Entry 7VHE (X-ray diffraction, 1.90 A resolution); this record covers chains E and F of the 7 polymer chains in the assembly.

# Chain E (and F)
Molecule: Shiga toxin 2 B subunit
Source organism: Escherichia coli
Notes: chain F of this document is another copy of the same molecule, construct and numbering; everything in this record applies to it too
UniProtKB: Q7DJJ2 (Q7DJJ2_ECOLX); residues 1-70 here correspond to UniProt positions 20-89 (UniProt number = residue number + 19)
Sequence (70 residues; each row starts with the number of its first residue):
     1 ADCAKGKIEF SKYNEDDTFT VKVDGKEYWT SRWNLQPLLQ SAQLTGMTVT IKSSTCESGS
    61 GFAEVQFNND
Disulfides: Cys-3/Cys-56

# How chain E and chain F interact
Pairs across the interface - 37 pairs, chain E then chain F:
  Arg-32(E) / Glu-15(F)  hydrogen bond (side chain-backbone)
  Arg-32(E) / Asp-17(F)  salt bridge
  Asn-34(E) / Tyr-13(F)  hydrogen bond
  Asn-34(E) / Trp-33(F)
  Asn-34(E) / Gln-36(F)
  Leu-35(E) / Tyr-13(F)  hydrophobic
  Leu-38(E) / Tyr-13(F)  hydrophobic
  Leu-38(E) / Gln-36(F)
  Leu-38(E) / Pro-37(F)  hydrophobic
  Leu-38(E) / Gln-40(F)  hydrogen bond (backbone-side chain)
  Ser-41(E) / Gln-40(F)
  Ala-42(E) / Gln-40(F)
  Thr-45(E) / Leu-44(F)
  Met-47(E) / Gln-40(F)
  Met-47(E) / Gln-43(F)
  Met-47(E) / Leu-44(F)  hydrophobic
  Lys-52(E) / Lys-12(F)
  Ala-63(E) / Tyr-13(F)
  Ala-63(E) / Asn-14(F)
  Ala-63(E) / Glu-15(F)  hydrogen bond (backbone-backbone)
  Glu-64(E) / Lys-12(F)  salt bridge
  Glu-64(E) / Tyr-13(F)
  Glu-64(E) / Glu-15(F)
  Val-65(E) / Lys-12(F)
  Val-65(E) / Tyr-13(F)  hydrogen bond (backbone-backbone)
  Gln-66(E) / Phe-10(F)
  Gln-66(E) / Ser-11(F)
  Gln-66(E) / Lys-12(F)
  Phe-67(E) / Phe-10(F)
  Phe-67(E) / Ser-11(F)  hydrogen bond (backbone-backbone)
  Phe-67(E) / Gln-40(F)
  Phe-67(E) / Gln-43(F)  hydrogen bond (backbone-side chain)
  Asn-68(E) / Glu-9(F)  hydrogen bond (side chain-backbone)
  Asn-68(E) / Phe-10(F)
  Asn-68(E) / Gln-43(F)
  Asn-69(E) / Gln-43(F)  hydrogen bond (side chain-backbone)
  Asn-69(E) / Leu-44(F)
Also at the interface, not in a pair above, chain E (18 interface residues in all): Pro-37, Ser-53
Also at the interface, not in a pair above, chain F (15 interface residues in all): Phe-19

# Overview
18 residues of chain E face 15 of chain F across their interface; the contacts include 9 hydrogen bonds and 2
salt bridges. Polar contacts include Arg-32(E)/Asp-17(F), Glu-64(E)/Lys-12(F) and Arg-32(E)/Glu-15(F).
Chain E and chain F are both Shiga toxin 2 B subunit (Escherichia coli); the structure, Crystal structure of
the STX2a complexed with RRRA peptide, was determined by X-ray diffraction (same publication as 7VHC, 7VHD and
7VHF).
